4BY1 - chains A and N of the 16 polymer chains in the assembly; structure by X-ray diffraction, 3.60 A resolution.

[Chain A]
Name: DNA-directed RNA polymerase II subunit RPB1
Source organism: Saccharomyces cerevisiae
Notes: EC 2.7.7.6
Reference sequence: P04050 (RPB1_YEAST); residue numbers follow UniProt; this construct covers 1-1733
Chain sequence (1733 residues; row label = number of the first residue in the row):
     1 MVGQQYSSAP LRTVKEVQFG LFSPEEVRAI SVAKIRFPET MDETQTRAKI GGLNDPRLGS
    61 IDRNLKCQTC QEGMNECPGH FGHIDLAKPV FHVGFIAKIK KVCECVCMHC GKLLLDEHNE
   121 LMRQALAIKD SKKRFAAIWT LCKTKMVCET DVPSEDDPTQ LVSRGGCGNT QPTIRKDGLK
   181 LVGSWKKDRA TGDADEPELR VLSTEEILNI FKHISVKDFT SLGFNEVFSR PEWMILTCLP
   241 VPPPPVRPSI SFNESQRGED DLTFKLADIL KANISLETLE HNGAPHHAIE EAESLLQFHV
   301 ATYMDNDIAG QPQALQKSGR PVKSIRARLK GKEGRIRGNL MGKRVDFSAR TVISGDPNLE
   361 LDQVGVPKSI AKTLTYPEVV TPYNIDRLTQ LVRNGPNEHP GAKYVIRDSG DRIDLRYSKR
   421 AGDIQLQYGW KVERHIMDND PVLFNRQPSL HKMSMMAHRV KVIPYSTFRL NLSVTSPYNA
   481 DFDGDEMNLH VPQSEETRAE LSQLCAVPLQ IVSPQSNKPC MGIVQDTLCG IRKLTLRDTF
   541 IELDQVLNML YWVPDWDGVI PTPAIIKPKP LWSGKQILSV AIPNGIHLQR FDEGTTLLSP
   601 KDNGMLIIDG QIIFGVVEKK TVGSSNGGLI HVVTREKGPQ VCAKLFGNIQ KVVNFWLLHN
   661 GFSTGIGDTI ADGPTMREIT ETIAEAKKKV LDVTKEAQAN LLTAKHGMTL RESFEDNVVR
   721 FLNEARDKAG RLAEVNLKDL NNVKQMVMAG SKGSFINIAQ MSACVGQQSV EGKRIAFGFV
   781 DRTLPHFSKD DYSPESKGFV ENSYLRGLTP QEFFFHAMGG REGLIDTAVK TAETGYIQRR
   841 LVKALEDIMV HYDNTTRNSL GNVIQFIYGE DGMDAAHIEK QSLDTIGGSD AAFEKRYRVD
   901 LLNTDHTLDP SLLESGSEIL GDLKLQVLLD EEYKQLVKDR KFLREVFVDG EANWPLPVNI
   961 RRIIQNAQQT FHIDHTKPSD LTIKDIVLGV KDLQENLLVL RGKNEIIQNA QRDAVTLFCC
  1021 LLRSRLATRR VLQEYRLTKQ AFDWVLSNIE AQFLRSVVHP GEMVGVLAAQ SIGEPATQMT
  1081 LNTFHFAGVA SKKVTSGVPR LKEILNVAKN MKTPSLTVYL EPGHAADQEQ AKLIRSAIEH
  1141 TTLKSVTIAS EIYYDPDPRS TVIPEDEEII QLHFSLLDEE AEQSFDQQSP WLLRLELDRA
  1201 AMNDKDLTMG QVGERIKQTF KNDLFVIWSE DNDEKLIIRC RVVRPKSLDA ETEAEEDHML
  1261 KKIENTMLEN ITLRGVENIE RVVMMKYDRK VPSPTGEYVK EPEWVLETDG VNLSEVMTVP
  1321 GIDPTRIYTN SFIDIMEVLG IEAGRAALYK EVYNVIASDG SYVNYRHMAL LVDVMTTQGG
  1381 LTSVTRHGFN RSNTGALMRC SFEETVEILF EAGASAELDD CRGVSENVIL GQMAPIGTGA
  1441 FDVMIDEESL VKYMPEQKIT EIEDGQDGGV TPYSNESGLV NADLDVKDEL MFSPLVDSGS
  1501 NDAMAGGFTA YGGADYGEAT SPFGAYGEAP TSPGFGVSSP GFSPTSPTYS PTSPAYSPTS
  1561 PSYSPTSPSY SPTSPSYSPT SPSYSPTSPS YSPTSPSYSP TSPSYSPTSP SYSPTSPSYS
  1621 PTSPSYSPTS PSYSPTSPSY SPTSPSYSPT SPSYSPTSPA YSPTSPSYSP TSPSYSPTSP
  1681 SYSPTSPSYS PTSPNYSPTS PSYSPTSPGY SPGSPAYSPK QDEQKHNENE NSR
Not modelled in the structure: 1, 187-194, 1084-1093, 1245-1253, 1456-1733
Bound ions: Zn2+ site 1: Cys67, Cys70, Cys77, His80; Zn2+ site 2: Cys107, Cys110, Cys148, Cys167; Mg2+: Asp481, Asp483, Asp485 (together with AMP-CPP) (shared with 1 residue of chain P)
Residues lining bound ligands: AMP-CPP (APC; diphosphomethylphosphonic acid adenosyl ester): Arg446, Pro448, Asn479, Asp481, Asp483, Gln1078, Leu1081

[Chain N]
Molecule: 14-nt DNA strand
Sequence (14 nucleotides; each row starts with the number of its first residue):
     3 AAAGTACTTG AGCT
Not modelled in the structure: 3, 15-16

[How chain A and chain N interact]
Contacting residue pairs (6; chain A residue first):
  Lys101(A) - DC9(N)  salt bridge to the phosphate
  Trp139(A) - DC9(N)  phosphate contact
  Ala1108(A) - DG6(N)  phosphate contact
  Lys1109(A) - DG6(N)  hydrogen bond to the phosphate
  Arg1386(A) - DG6(N)  base contact
  His1387(A) - DT7(N)  sugar contact
Interface residues without a listed pair, chain A (8 interface residues in all): Lys100, Asn1110
Interface residues without a listed pair, chain N (4 interface residues in all): DT10

[In short]
The interface between chain A and chain N involves 8 residues on one side and 4 on the other; the contacts
include 1 hydrogen bond and 1 salt bridge. Among the polar pairs are Lys1109(A)-DG6(N) and Lys101(A)-DC9(N).
Chain A binds AMP-CPP.
Here chain A is DNA-directed RNA polymerase II subunit RPB1 (Saccharomyces cerevisiae) and chain N is a 14-nt
DNA strand. Entry 4BY1 (elongating RNA Polymerase II-Bye1 TLD complex soaked with AMPCPP) was determined by
X-ray diffraction (same publication as 4BXX, 4BXZ and 4BY7).
